Entry 4QZ9 (X-ray diffraction, 2.05 A resolution); this record covers chains A and U of the 4 polymer chains in the assembly.

Chain A:
Molecule: DNA nucleotidylexotransferase
From: Mus musculus
Notes: EC 2.7.7.31
UniProt: P09838 (TDT_MOUSE); the construct lacks a stretch of the UniProt sequence, so the offset changes along the chain: 132-482 = UniProt 132-482; 483-510 = UniProt 503-530
Amino-acid sequence (400 residues; numbered 111 to 510; the number before each row is that of its first residue):
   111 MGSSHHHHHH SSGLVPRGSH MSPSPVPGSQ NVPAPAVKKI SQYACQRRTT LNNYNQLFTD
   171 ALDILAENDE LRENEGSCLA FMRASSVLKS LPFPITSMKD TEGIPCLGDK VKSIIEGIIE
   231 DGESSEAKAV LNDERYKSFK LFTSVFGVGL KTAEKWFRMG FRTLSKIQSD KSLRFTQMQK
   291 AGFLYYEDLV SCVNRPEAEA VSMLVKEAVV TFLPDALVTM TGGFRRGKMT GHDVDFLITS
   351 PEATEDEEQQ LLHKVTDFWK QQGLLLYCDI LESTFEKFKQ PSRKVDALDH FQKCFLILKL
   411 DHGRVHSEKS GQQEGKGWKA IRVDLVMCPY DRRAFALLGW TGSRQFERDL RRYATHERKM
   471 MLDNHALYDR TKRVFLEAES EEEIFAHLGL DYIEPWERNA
Not modelled in the structure: 111-146, 390-396, 418-423
Differences from the reference sequence: expression tag (111-131)
UniProt features mapped onto this chain:
  - region: Val-258 to Thr-262 (Involved in DNA binding)
  - binding site (a 2'-deoxyribonucleoside 5'-triphosphate): Gly-333 to Lys-338, His-342 to Asp-345, Gly-449, Trp-450
  - binding site (Mg(2+)): Asp-343, Asp-345, Asp-434
  - modified residue: Ser-134 (Phosphoserine)
Metal / ion sites: Na+: Thr-253, Val-255, Val-258 (shared with DA5(U) of chain U); Mg2+ site 1: Asp-343, Asp-345 (together with 2',3'-dideoxycytidine 5'-triphosphate); Mg2+ site 2: Asp-343, Asp-345, Asp-434 (together with 2',3'-dideoxycytidine 5'-triphosphate)
Ligand contacts: 2',3'-dideoxycytidine 5'-triphosphate (DCT): Gly-332, Gly-333, Arg-336, Lys-338, Thr-340, Gly-341, His-342, Asp-343, Asp-345, Gly-449, Trp-450, Thr-451, Gly-452, Ser-453, Arg-454, Glu-457
What the authors report for this chain:
  - mutagenesis - L398A, F405A: decreased catalytic activity
  - mutagenesis - F401A: abolished catalytic activity on in trans
  - mutagenesis - R461A: abolished catalytic activity

Chain U:
Molecule: 6-nt DNA strand
Sequence (6 nucleotides; each row starts with the number of its first residue):
     1 AAAAAC
Metal / ion sites: Na+: DA5 (shared with Thr-253(A), Val-255(A), Val-258(A) of chain A)

Interface between chain A and chain U:
Contacting residue pairs - 23 pairs, chain A then chain U:
  Val-255(A) / DA5(U)  phosphate contact
  Phe-256(A) / DA5(U)  sugar contact
  Gly-257(A) / DA4(U)  sugar contact
  Gly-257(A) / DA5(U)  hydrogen bond to the phosphate
  Val-258(A) / DA4(U)  phosphate contact
  Val-258(A) / DA5(U)  hydrogen bond to the phosphate
  Gly-259(A) / DA4(U)  hydrogen bond to the phosphate
  Gly-259(A) / DA5(U)  phosphate contact
  Leu-260(A) / DA4(U)  phosphate contact
  Lys-261(A) / DA3(U)  phosphate contact
  Lys-261(A) / DA4(U)  hydrogen bond to the phosphate
  Thr-262(A) / DA3(U)  hydrogen bond to the phosphate
  Thr-262(A) / DA4(U)  hydrogen bond to the phosphate
  Met-288(A) / DA5(U)  sugar contact
  His-342(A) / DC6(U)  salt bridge to the phosphate
  Leu-398(A) / DA5(U)  base contact
  Leu-398(A) / DC6(U)  sugar contact
  Phe-405(A) / DA5(U)  base contact
  Phe-405(A) / DC6(U)  sugar contact
  Arg-432(A) / DA5(U)  hydrogen bond to the phosphate
  Arg-432(A) / DC6(U)  salt bridge to the phosphate
  Asp-434(A) / DC6(U)  sugar contact
  Trp-450(A) / DC6(U)  sugar contact
Other interface residues (no listed pair), chain A (16 interface residues in all): Asp-343

Overview:
Chain A and chain U form an interface of 16 and 4 residues respectively; the contacts include 7 hydrogen bonds
and 2 salt bridges. Polar pairs include Gly-257(A)/DA5(U), Val-258(A)/DA5(U) and Gly-259(A)/DA4(U). The paper
reports that L398A and F405A of chain A reduce catalytic activity; F401A of chain A abolishes catalytic
activity on in trans.
Here chain A is DNA nucleotidylexotransferase (Mus musculus) and chain U is a 6-nt DNA strand. Entry 4QZ9
(Mouse Tdt in complex with a DSB substrate, C-A base pair) was determined by X-ray diffraction (same
publication as 4QZ8, 4QZA, 4QZB, 4QZC, 4QZD, 4QZE and 4 further entries).
